PDB entry 1RV0 | X-ray diffraction, 2.50 A resolution | chains K and M of the 6 polymer chains in the assembly

# Chain K (and M)
Protein: hemagglutinin
From: Influenza A virus
Notes: chain M of this document is another copy of the same molecule, construct and numbering; everything in this record applies to it too
UniProtKB: Q82500 (Q82500_9INFA); residues 501-660 here correspond to UniProt positions 345-504 (UniProt number = residue number - 156)
Chain sequence (160 residues; numbered 501 to 660; the number before each row is that of its first residue):
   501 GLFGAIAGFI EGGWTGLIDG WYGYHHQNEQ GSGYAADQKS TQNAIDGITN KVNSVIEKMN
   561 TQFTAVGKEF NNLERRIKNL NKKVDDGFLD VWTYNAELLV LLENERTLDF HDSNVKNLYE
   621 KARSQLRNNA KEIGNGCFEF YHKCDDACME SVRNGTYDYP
Disulfides: Cys-644/Cys-648

# Interface between chain K and chain M
Residue-residue contacts (36):
  Gly-501(K) with Asn-617(M), hydrogen bond (backbone-side chain)
  Leu-502(K) with Phe-503(M); Ser-613(M), hydrogen bond (backbone-side chain); Asn-617(M)
  Phe-503(K) with Asn-617(M)
  Gly-504(K) with Asn-617(M)
  Arg-576(K) with Lys-568(M); Glu-569(M), hydrogen bond (side chain-backbone); Phe-570(M); Glu-574(M), salt bridge
  Ile-577(K) with Ile-577(M), hydrophobic
  Asn-579(K) with Lys-568(M)
  Leu-580(K) with Leu-580(M), hydrophobic; Asn-581(M)
  Lys-583(K) with Asn-581(M), hydrogen bond; Asp-585(M), salt bridge
  Val-584(K) with Val-584(M), hydrophobic; Phe-588(M)
  Gly-587(K) with Phe-588(M)
  Phe-588(K) with Phe-588(M)
  Asp-590(K) with Trp-592(M)
  Val-591(K) with Phe-588(M), hydrophobic; Trp-592(M), hydrophobic
  Tyr-594(K) with Lys-558(M); Met-559(M); Trp-592(M), hydrophobic; Asn-595(M); Leu-599(M)
  Glu-597(K) with Lys-558(M), salt bridge
  Leu-598(K) with Leu-599(M), hydrophobic
  Leu-601(K) with Lys-558(M)
  Glu-605(K) with Arg-606(M)
  Arg-606(K) with Arg-606(M)
  Asp-609(K) with Arg-606(M), salt bridge
  Arg-623(K) with Arg-623(M)
  Ile-633(K) with Arg-627(M)
Other interface residues (no listed pair), chain K (25 interface residues in all): Asn-595, Leu-602
Other interface residues (no listed pair), chain M (25 interface residues in all): Asn-560, Val-591, Glu-603, Phe-610

# In short
The chain K/chain M interface involves 25 residues from each chain, with 4 hydrogen bonds and 4 salt bridges.
Among the polar pairs are Arg-576(K)/Glu-574(M), Lys-583(K)/Asp-585(M) and Glu-597(K)/Lys-558(M).
Both chains are hemagglutinin (Influenza A virus). Entry 1RV0 (1930 Swine H1 Hemagglutinin complexed with
LSTA) was determined by X-ray diffraction, deposited together with 1RU7, 1RUY, 1RUZ, 1RVT, 1RVX and 1RVZ.
